Entry 5W66 (electron microscopy, 3.90 A resolution); this record covers chains P and T of the 20 polymer chains in the assembly.

# Chain P
Molecule: RNA polymerase I-specific transcription initiation factor RRN7
Organism: Saccharomyces cerevisiae (strain ATCC 204508 / S288c)
UniProt: P40992 (RRN7_YEAST); numbering as in UniProt (aligned over 1-514)
Chain sequence (514 residues; each row starts with the number of its first residue):
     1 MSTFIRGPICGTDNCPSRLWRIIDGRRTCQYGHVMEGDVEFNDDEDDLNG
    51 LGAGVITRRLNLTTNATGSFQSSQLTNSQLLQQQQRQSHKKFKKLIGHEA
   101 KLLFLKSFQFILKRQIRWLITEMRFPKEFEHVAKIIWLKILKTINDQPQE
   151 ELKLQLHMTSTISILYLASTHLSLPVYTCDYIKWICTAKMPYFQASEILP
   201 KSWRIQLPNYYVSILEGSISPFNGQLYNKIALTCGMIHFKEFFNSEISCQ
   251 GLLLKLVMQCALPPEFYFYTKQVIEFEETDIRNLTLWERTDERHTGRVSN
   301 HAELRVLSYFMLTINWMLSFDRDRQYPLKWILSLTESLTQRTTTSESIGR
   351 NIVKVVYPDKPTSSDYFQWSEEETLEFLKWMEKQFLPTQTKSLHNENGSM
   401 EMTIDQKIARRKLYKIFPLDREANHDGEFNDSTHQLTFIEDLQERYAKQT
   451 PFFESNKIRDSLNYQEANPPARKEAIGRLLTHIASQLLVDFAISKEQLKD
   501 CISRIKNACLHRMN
Unresolved in the structure: 1-93, 391-398, 423-430, 432, 454-468, 513-514
Curated features (UniProtKB/Swiss-Prot):
  - zinc finger: Thr-3 to Glu-36 (RRN7-type)
  - region: Gly-37 to Ala-66 (B-reader), Thr-67 to Lys-101 (B-linker)
  - binding site (Zn(2+)): Cys-10, Cys-15, Cys-29, His-33
  - mutagenesis: Cys-29 (C29A: Impaired binding to Pol I), His-33 (H33S: Impaired binding to Pol I)

# Chain T
Molecule: template strand DNA
Sequence (54 nucleotides; row label = number of the first residue in the row):
     1 TGTCTTCAACTGCTTTCGCATGAAGTACCTCCCAACTACTTTTCCTCACA
    51 CTTG

# Chain P / chain T interface
Contacting residue pairs (22):
  Leu-152(P) / DC44(T)  phosphate contact
  Leu-152(P) / DC45(T)  phosphate contact
  Lys-153(P) / DC45(T)  salt bridge to the phosphate
  Leu-154(P) / DC45(T)  phosphate contact
  Gln-155(P) / DC44(T)  phosphate contact
  Gln-155(P) / DC45(T)  hydrogen bond to the phosphate
  Leu-156(P) / DC45(T)  hydrogen bond to the phosphate
  His-157(P) / DC45(T)  phosphate contact
  His-157(P) / DT46(T)  phosphate contact
  Tyr-210(P) / DT43(T)  sugar contact
  Tyr-210(P) / DC44(T)  phosphate contact
  Ile-214(P) / DC44(T)  base contact
  Gly-224(P) / DC47(T)  phosphate contact
  Gln-225(P) / DT46(T)  sugar contact
  Gln-225(P) / DC47(T)  phosphate contact
  Asn-228(P) / DT46(T)  phosphate contact
  Asn-228(P) / DC47(T)  hydrogen bond to the phosphate
  Lys-229(P) / DT46(T)  phosphate contact
  Arg-293(P) / DC47(T)  hydrogen bond to the base
  His-294(P) / DC47(T)  base contact
  His-294(P) / DA48(T)  hydrogen bond to the base
  Thr-295(P) / DC47(T)  hydrogen bond to the phosphate
Also at the interface, not in a pair above, chain P (18 interface residues in all): Lys-101, Asn-223, Leu-232

# Overview
The interface between chain P and chain T involves 18 residues on one side and 6 on the other, with 6 hydrogen
bonds and 1 salt bridge. Polar contacts include Arg-293(P)/DC47(T), His-294(P)/DA48(T) and Gln-155(P)/DC45(T).
Here chain P is RNA polymerase I-specific transcription initiation factor RRN7 (Saccharomyces cerevisiae
(strain ATCC 204508 / S288c)) and chain T is template strand DNA. Entry 5W66 (RNA polymerase I Initial
Transcribing Complex State 3) was determined by electron microscopy, deposited together with 5W65, 5W5Y and
5W64.
